1MKB - chains A and B; structure by X-ray diffraction, 2.00 A resolution.

Chain A (and B):
Molecule: Beta-hydroxydecanoyl thiol ester dehydrase
Source organism: Escherichia coli
Notes: EC 4.2.1.60; chain B of this document is another copy of the same molecule, construct and numbering; everything in this record applies to it too
UniProtKB: P0A6Q3 (FABA_ECOLI); numbering as in UniProt (aligned over 1-171)
Amino-acid sequence (171 residues; row label = number of the first residue in the row):
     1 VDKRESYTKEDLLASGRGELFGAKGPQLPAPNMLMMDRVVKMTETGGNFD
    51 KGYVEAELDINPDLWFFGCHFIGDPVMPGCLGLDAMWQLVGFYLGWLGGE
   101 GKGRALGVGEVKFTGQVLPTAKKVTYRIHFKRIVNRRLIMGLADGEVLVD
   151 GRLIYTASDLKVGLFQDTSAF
From the paper describing this entry:
  - contacts within the chain: His-70/Val-76 (hydrogen bond)
  - conformationally variable residues (side-chain flip): Phe-171
  - catalytic residues: Gly-79, Cys-80 (proposed by the authors, not directly observed)

How chain A and chain B interact:
Pairs across the interface (76; chain A residue first):
  Gly-16(A) / Ile-72(B)
  Gln-27(A) / Phe-71(B)
  Gln-27(A) / Ile-72(B)  hydrogen bond (side chain-backbone)
  Leu-28(A) / Phe-71(B)
  Pro-29(A) / Cys-69(B)
  Pro-29(A) / His-70(B)
  Pro-29(A) / Phe-71(B)
  Ala-30(A) / Cys-69(B)  hydrogen bond (backbone-backbone)
  Ala-30(A) / Ile-72(B)  hydrophobic
  Pro-31(A) / Cys-69(B)
  Asn-32(A) / Cys-69(B)
  Met-33(A) / Trp-65(B)  hydrophobic
  Met-33(A) / Cys-69(B)  hydrophobic
  Met-33(A) / Pro-78(B)  hydrophobic
  Met-33(A) / Cys-80(B)  hydrophobic
  Trp-65(A) / Met-33(B)  hydrophobic
  Trp-65(A) / Trp-65(B)  hydrophobic
  Cys-69(A) / Pro-29(B)
  Cys-69(A) / Ala-30(B)  hydrogen bond (backbone-backbone)
  Cys-69(A) / Pro-31(B)
  Cys-69(A) / Asn-32(B)
  Cys-69(A) / Met-33(B)  hydrophobic
  His-70(A) / Pro-29(B)
  Phe-71(A) / Gln-27(B)
  Phe-71(A) / Leu-28(B)
  Phe-71(A) / Pro-29(B)
  Phe-71(A) / Gly-103(B)
  Ile-72(A) / Gly-16(B)
  Ile-72(A) / Gln-27(B)  hydrogen bond (backbone-side chain)
  Asp-74(A) / Lys-102(B)  salt bridge
  Asp-74(A) / Arg-104(B)  salt bridge
  Asp-74(A) / Thr-168(B)
  Val-76(A) / Arg-104(B)
  Pro-78(A) / Met-33(B)  hydrophobic
  Cys-80(A) / Met-33(B)  hydrophobic
  Cys-80(A) / Cys-80(B)
  Cys-80(A) / Asp-84(B)
  Cys-80(A) / Trp-87(B)  hydrophobic
  Leu-83(A) / Leu-83(B)  hydrophobic
  Asp-84(A) / Cys-80(B)
  Trp-87(A) / Phe-113(B)  hydrophobic
  Lys-102(A) / Asp-74(B)  salt bridge
  Gly-103(A) / Phe-71(B)
  Arg-104(A) / Phe-71(B)
  Arg-104(A) / Asp-74(B)  salt bridge
  Arg-104(A) / Val-76(B)
  Arg-104(A) / Gln-116(B)  hydrogen bond
  Ala-105(A) / Phe-113(B)
  Leu-106(A) / Lys-112(B)
  Leu-106(A) / Phe-113(B)  hydrogen bond (backbone-backbone)
  Gly-107(A) / Val-111(B)
  Gly-107(A) / Phe-113(B)
  Val-108(A) / Glu-110(B)
  Val-108(A) / Val-111(B)  hydrogen bond (backbone-backbone)
  Gly-109(A) / Gly-109(B)
  Gly-109(A) / Glu-110(B)  hydrogen bond (backbone-backbone)
  Glu-110(A) / Val-108(B)
  Glu-110(A) / Gly-109(B)
  Val-111(A) / Gly-107(B)
  Val-111(A) / Val-108(B)  hydrogen bond (backbone-backbone)
  Lys-112(A) / Leu-106(B)
  Phe-113(A) / Trp-87(B)  hydrophobic
  Phe-113(A) / Ala-105(B)
  Phe-113(A) / Leu-106(B)  hydrogen bond (backbone-backbone)
  Phe-113(A) / Phe-171(B)
  Thr-114(A) / Phe-171(B)
  Gly-115(A) / Phe-171(B)
  Gln-116(A) / Arg-104(B)  hydrogen bond
  Gln-116(A) / Thr-168(B)  hydrogen bond (side chain-backbone)
  Gln-116(A) / Phe-171(B)  hydrogen bond (side chain-backbone)
  Thr-168(A) / Gln-116(B)  hydrogen bond (backbone-side chain)
  Phe-171(A) / Phe-113(B)
  Phe-171(A) / Thr-114(B)
  Phe-171(A) / Gly-115(B)
  Phe-171(A) / Gln-116(B)
  Phe-171(A) / Arg-152(B)  hydrogen bond (backbone-side chain)
Interface residues without a listed pair, chain A (40 interface residues in all): Arg-17, Gly-73, Leu-81
Interface residues without a listed pair, chain B (39 interface residues in all): Leu-81
The authors on this interface:
  - pairs named by the authors: His-70(A)/Asp-84(B) (water-mediated contact), Cys-80(A)/Asp-84(B) (water-mediated contact)

Summary:
Chain A and chain B form an interface of 40 and 39 residues respectively, with 15 hydrogen bonds and 4 salt
bridges. Among the polar pairs are Asp-74(A)/Lys-102(B), Asp-74(A)/Arg-104(B) and Gln-27(A)/Ile-72(B). The
authors report water-mediated contacts between His-70(A) and Asp-84(B) and Cys-80(A) and Asp-84(B). The paper
reports catalytic residues Gly-79(A) and Cys-80(A); conformational variability at Phe-171(A).
Chain A and chain B are both Beta-hydroxydecanoyl thiol ester dehydrase (Escherichia coli); the structure,
Escherichia coli beta-hydroxydecanoyl thiol ester dehydrase at ph 5 and 21 degrees C, was determined by X-ray
diffraction (same publication as 1MKA).
